8EKV - chains C and F of the 3 polymer chains in the assembly; structure by X-ray diffraction, 1.62 A resolution.

Chain C:
Molecule: 16-nt DNA strand
Sequence (16 nucleotides; numbered 1 to 16; the number before each row is that of its first residue):
     1 AATAAGCGGATGTGGG
Ion coordination: Na+ near DA5 (its only coordinating residue here)

Chain F:
Protein: Transcription factor PU.1
Source organism: Homo sapiens
Notes: fragment: ETS-Domain
Reference sequence: P17947 (SPI1_HUMAN); residues 165-270 here = UniProt positions 165-270
Sequence (106 residues; row label = number of the first residue in the row):
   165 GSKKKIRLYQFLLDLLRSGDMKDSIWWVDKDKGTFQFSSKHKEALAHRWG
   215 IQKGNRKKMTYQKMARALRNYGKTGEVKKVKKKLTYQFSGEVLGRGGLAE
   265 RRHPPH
Disordered / not traced: 165-168, 260-270
Reported in the primary citation:
  - binding site for the 16-nt DNA strand: Asn-234
  - conformationally variable residues (side-chain flip): Arg-233
  - binding site for the 16-nt DNA strand (chain C): Arg-233

Interface between chain C and chain F:
Pairs across the interface - 16 pairs, chain C then chain F:
  DA5(C) with Ser-203(F), hydrogen bond to the phosphate; Lys-206(F), salt bridge to the phosphate; Lys-247(F), salt bridge to the phosphate; Leu-248(F), phosphate contact
  DG6(C) with Lys-243(F), salt bridge to the phosphate; Lys-246(F), phosphate contact; Lys-247(F), phosphate contact; Leu-248(F), hydrogen bond to the phosphate
  DC7(C) with Gln-226(F), base contact; Arg-233(F), salt bridge to the phosphate; Lys-243(F), phosphate contact
  DG8(C) with Arg-230(F), hydrogen bond to the base; Arg-233(F), hydrogen bond to the base
  DG9(C) with Arg-230(F), hydrogen bond to the base
  DA10(C) with Arg-230(F), base contact
  DT13(C) with Arg-220(F), sugar contact
Also at the interface, not in a pair above, chain C (9 interface residues in all): DA4, DG14
Also at the interface, not in a pair above, chain F (13 interface residues in all): Tyr-225, Lys-245, Thr-249

Overview:
9 residues of chain C and 13 residues of chain F are in contact, with 5 hydrogen bonds and 4 salt bridges.
Polar contacts include DG8(C)/Arg-230(F), DG8(C)/Arg-233(F) and DG9(C)/Arg-230(F). From the paper: a binding
site for the 16-nt DNA strand at Asn-234(F); a binding site for the 16-nt DNA strand (chain C) at Arg-233(F).
Here chain C is a 16-nt DNA strand and chain F is Transcription factor PU.1 (Homo sapiens). Entry 8EKV (Human
PU.1 ETS-Domain (165-270) Bound to d(AATAAGCGGATGTGGG)) was determined by X-ray diffraction together with
8E3K, 8E3R, 8E4H, 8E5Y, 8EBH, 8EE9 and 14 further entries from the same study.
